Entry 1VLQ (X-ray diffraction, 2.10 A resolution); this record covers chains A and E of the 6 polymer chains in the assembly.

Chain A (and E):
Protein: acetyl xylan esterase
Organism: Thermotoga maritima
Notes: EC 3.1.1.41; chain E of this document is another copy of the same molecule, construct and numbering; everything in this record applies to it too
Reference sequence: Q9WXT2 (Q9WXT2_THEMA); residue numbers follow UniProt; this construct covers 1-325
Chain sequence (337 residues; row label = number of the first residue in the row; numbers below 1 keep their minus sign (Mse-11 is residue -11)):
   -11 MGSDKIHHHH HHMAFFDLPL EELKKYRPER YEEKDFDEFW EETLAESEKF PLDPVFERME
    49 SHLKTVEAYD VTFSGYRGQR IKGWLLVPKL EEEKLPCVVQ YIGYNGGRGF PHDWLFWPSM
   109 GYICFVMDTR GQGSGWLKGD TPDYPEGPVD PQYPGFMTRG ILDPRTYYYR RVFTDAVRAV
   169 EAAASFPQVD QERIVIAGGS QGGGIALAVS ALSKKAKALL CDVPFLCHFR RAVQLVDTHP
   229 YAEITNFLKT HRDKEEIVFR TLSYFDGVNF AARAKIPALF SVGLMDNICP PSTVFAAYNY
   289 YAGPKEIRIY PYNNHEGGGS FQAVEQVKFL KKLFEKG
Not modelled in the structure: -11 to 1, 324-325
Differences from the reference sequence: expression tag (-11 to 0); modified residue (1, 47, 108, 115, 145, 273)
Modified positions: Mse-11, Mse1 (selenomethionine); Mse47, Mse108, Mse115, Mse145, Mse273 (selenomethionine; parent Met)
Reported in the primary citation:
  - conformationally variable residues (side-chain flip): Ser188

Interface between chain A and chain E:
Residue-residue contacts (23; chain A residue first):
  Arg218(A) - Tyr300(E)  hydrogen bond
  Val221(A) - Mse273(E)
  Val221(A) - Tyr300(E)  hydrophobic
  Gln222(A) - Mse273(E)
  Leu223(A) - Ala2(E)
  Asp225(A) - Ala2(E)
  Leu236(A) - Tyr300(E)  hydrophobic
  Lys237(A) - Tyr300(E)  hydrogen bond (side chain-backbone)
  Lys237(A) - Asn301(E)  hydrogen bond (backbone-side chain)
  Lys237(A) - Asn302(E)
  Lys237(A) - Glu304(E)  salt bridge
  Thr238(A) - Phe309(E)
  Arg240(A) - Tyr298(E)
  Arg240(A) - Asn301(E)  hydrogen bond
  Arg240(A) - Glu304(E)
  Arg240(A) - Gly305(E)  hydrogen bond (side chain-backbone)
  Arg240(A) - Gly306(E)  hydrogen bond (side chain-backbone)
  Arg240(A) - Gly307(E)
  Arg240(A) - Phe309(E)
  Asp241(A) - Phe309(E)
  Glu243(A) - Pro299(E)
  Glu243(A) - Tyr300(E)
  Phe247(A) - Tyr300(E)
Other interface residues (no listed pair), chain A (14 interface residues in all): Phe4, Thr233
Other interface residues (no listed pair), chain E (13 interface residues in all): Phe4

Summary:
14 residues of chain A face 13 of chain E across their interface; the contacts include 6 hydrogen bonds and 1
salt bridge. Polar contacts include Lys237(A)-Glu304(E), Arg218(A)-Tyr300(E) and Lys237(A)-Tyr300(E). From the
paper: conformational variability at Ser188(A).
Both chains are acetyl xylan esterase (Thermotoga maritima). Entry 1VLQ (Crystal structure of Acetyl xylan
esterase (TM0077) from Thermotoga maritima at 2.10 A resolution) was determined by X-ray diffraction (same
publication as 3M82, 3M83 and 3M81).
